PDB entry 6S6Z | electron microscopy, 2.00 A resolution | chains A and G of the 8 polymer chains in the assembly

# Chain A (and G)
Protein: Beta-galactosidase
Source organism: Thermotoga maritima MSB8
Notes: EC 3.2.1.23; chain G of this document is another copy of the same molecule, construct and numbering; everything in this record applies to it too
UniProtKB: Q56307 (BGAL_THEMA); residues 2-1084 here = UniProt positions 2-1084
Sequence (1083 residues; row label = number of the first residue in the row):
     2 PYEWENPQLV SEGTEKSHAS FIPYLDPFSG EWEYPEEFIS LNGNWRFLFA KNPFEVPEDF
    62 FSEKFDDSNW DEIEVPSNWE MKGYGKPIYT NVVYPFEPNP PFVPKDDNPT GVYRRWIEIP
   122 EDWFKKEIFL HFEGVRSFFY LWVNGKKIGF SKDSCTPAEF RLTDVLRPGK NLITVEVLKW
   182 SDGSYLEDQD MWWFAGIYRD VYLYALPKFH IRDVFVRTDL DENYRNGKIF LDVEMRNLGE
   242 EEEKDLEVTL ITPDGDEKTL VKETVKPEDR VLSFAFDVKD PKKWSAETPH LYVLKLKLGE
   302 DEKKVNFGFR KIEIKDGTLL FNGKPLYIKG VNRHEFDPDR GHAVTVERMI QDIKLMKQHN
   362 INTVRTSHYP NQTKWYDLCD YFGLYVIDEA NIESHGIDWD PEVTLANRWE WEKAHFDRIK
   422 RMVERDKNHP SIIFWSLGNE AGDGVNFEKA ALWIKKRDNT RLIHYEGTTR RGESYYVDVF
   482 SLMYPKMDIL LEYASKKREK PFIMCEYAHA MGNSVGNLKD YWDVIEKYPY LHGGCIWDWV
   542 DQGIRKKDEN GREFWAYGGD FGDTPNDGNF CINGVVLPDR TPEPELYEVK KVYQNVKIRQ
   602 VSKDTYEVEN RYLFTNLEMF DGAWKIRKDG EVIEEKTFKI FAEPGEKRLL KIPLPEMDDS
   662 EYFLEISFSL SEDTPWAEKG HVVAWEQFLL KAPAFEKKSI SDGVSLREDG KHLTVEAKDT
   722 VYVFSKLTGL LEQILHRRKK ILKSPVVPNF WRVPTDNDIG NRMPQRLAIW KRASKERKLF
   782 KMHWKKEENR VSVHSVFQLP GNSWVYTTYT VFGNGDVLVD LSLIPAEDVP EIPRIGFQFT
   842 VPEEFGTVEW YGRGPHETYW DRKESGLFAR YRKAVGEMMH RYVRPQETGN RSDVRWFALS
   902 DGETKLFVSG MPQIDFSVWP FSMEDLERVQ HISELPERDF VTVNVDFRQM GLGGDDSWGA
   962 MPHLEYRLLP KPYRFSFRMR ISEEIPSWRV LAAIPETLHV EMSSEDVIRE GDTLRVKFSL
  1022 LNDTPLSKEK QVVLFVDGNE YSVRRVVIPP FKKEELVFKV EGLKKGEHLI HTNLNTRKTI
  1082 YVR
Bound ions: Mg2+: Ala-511, Gly-513, Gly-575, Glu-584, Glu-586

# How chain A and chain G interact
Contacting residue pairs (27):
  Arg-218(A) / Gly-711(G)  hydrogen bond (side chain-backbone)
  Phe-231(A) / Asp-710(G)
  Phe-231(A) / Gly-711(G)
  Phe-231(A) / Lys-727(G)
  Ile-315(A) / Phe-781(G)  hydrophobic
  Glu-449(A) / Arg-773(G)  salt bridge
  Leu-453(A) / Glu-777(G)
  Leu-453(A) / Arg-778(G)
  Lys-456(A) / Leu-780(G)
  Lys-457(A) / Leu-728(G)
  Asn-460(A) / Lys-727(G)
  Glu-474(A) / Gln-799(G)  hydrogen bond
  Glu-474(A) / Asn-803(G)  hydrogen bond (backbone-side chain)
  Ser-475(A) / Asn-803(G)
  Tyr-476(A) / Lys-779(G)  hydrogen bond (backbone-side chain)
  Tyr-476(A) / Gln-799(G)
  Tyr-476(A) / Leu-800(G)
  Tyr-476(A) / Pro-801(G)
  Tyr-476(A) / Asn-803(G)  hydrogen bond (backbone-side chain)
  Tyr-477(A) / Lys-779(G)
  Val-478(A) / Lys-779(G)  hydrogen bond (backbone-side chain)
  Asp-479(A) / Lys-779(G)  salt bridge
  Asp-479(A) / Phe-781(G)
  Glu-500(A) / Phe-781(G)
  Glu-500(A) / Trp-805(G)
  Glu-500(A) / Lys-1053(G)  salt bridge
  Lys-501(A) / Gln-799(G)  hydrogen bond
Other interface residues (no listed pair), chain A (19 interface residues in all): Asp-220, Lys-229, Asp-233
Other interface residues (no listed pair), chain G (19 interface residues in all): Glu-709, Lys-712, Lys-782

# In short
Chain A and chain G each contribute 19 residues to their interface; the contacts include 7 hydrogen bonds and
3 salt bridges. Polar contacts include Glu-449(A)/Arg-773(G), Asp-479(A)/Lys-779(G) and
Glu-500(A)/Lys-1053(G). Ala-511(A), Gly-513(A), Gly-575(A), Glu-584(A) and Glu-586(A) form the Mg2+ site.
Both chains are Beta-galactosidase (Thermotoga maritima MSB8). Entry 6S6Z (Structure of beta-Galactosidase
from Thermotoga maritima) was determined by electron microscopy (same publication as 6SD0).
